Entry 7AE0 (electron microscopy, 2.40 A resolution); this record covers chains 3a and 3b of the 36 polymer chains in the assembly.

Chain 3a (and 3b):
Molecule: Phage tail protein
Organism: Algoriphagus machipongonensis
Notes: chain 3b of this document is another copy of the same molecule, construct and numbering; everything in this record applies to it too
UniProt: A3HTC1 (A3HTC1_9BACT); residue numbers follow UniProt; this construct covers 1-142
Chain sequence (142 residues; numbered 1 to 142; the number before each row is that of its first residue):
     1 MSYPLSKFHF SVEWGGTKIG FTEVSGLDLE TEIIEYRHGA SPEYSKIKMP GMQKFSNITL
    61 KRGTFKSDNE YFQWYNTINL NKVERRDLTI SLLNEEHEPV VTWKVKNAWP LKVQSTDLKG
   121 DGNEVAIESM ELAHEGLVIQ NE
Unresolved in the structure: 1

Chain 3a / chain 3b interface:
Residue-residue contacts (57):
  Met52(3a) - Arg37(3b)
  Met52(3a) - Tyr44(3b)
  Gln53(3a) - Tyr44(3b)  hydrogen bond (backbone-backbone)
  Gln53(3a) - Ser45(3b)
  Thr64(3a) - Pro4(3b)
  Thr64(3a) - Leu5(3b)  hydrogen bond (backbone-backbone)
  Phe65(3a) - Tyr3(3b)
  Phe65(3a) - Pro4(3b)
  Phe65(3a) - Asn141(3b)  hydrogen bond (backbone-side chain)
  Ser67(3a) - Asn141(3b)  hydrogen bond (backbone-side chain)
  Ser67(3a) - Glu142(3b)  hydrogen bond (side chain-backbone)
  Asp68(3a) - Asn141(3b)
  Asn69(3a) - Ile139(3b)  hydrogen bond (side chain-backbone)
  Asn69(3a) - Asn141(3b)
  Phe72(3a) - Ile139(3b)
  Tyr75(3a) - Glu30(3b)
  Tyr75(3a) - Thr31(3b)  hydrogen bond
  Ile78(3a) - Gln53(3b)
  Leu80(3a) - Pro50(3b)
  Asn81(3a) - Pro50(3b)
  Arg85(3a) - Lys48(3b)  hydrogen bond (side chain-backbone)
  Lys106(3a) - Glu43(3b)  salt bridge
  Trp109(3a) - Lys48(3b)
  Trp109(3a) - Met49(3b)
  Trp109(3a) - Pro50(3b)
  Leu111(3a) - Glu30(3b)
  Leu111(3a) - Thr31(3b)  hydrogen bond (backbone-backbone)
  Leu111(3a) - Ile33(3b)  hydrophobic
  Lys112(3a) - Leu29(3b)
  Val113(3a) - Leu29(3b)  hydrogen bond (backbone-backbone)
  Gln114(3a) - Asp28(3b)  hydrogen bond
  Ser115(3a) - Leu27(3b)  hydrogen bond (side chain-backbone)
  Ser115(3a) - Trp103(3b)  hydrogen bond
  Ser115(3a) - Ile139(3b)
  Asp117(3a) - Lys7(3b)  salt bridge
  Asp117(3a) - Val24(3b)
  Leu118(3a) - Lys7(3b)
  Leu118(3a) - Phe10(3b)  hydrophobic
  Leu118(3a) - Thr22(3b)
  Leu118(3a) - Glu23(3b)
  Leu118(3a) - Val24(3b)  hydrogen bond (backbone-backbone)
  Lys119(3a) - Lys7(3b)  hydrogen bond (backbone-backbone)
  Lys119(3a) - Phe8(3b)
  Lys119(3a) - Phe10(3b)
  Lys119(3a) - Thr22(3b)
  Gly120(3a) - Phe8(3b)
  Gly120(3a) - Thr22(3b)  hydrogen bond (backbone-backbone)
  Gly122(3a) - Lys7(3b)
  Gly122(3a) - Phe8(3b)
  Glu124(3a) - Ser6(3b)
  Glu124(3a) - Lys7(3b)  salt bridge
  Val125(3a) - Pro4(3b)  hydrophobic
  Val125(3a) - Leu5(3b)
  Ala126(3a) - Leu5(3b)  hydrogen bond (backbone-backbone)
  His134(3a) - Lys48(3b)
  Glu135(3a) - Ile47(3b)
  Glu135(3a) - Lys48(3b)  hydrogen bond (side chain-backbone)
Interface residues without a listed pair, chain 3a (36 interface residues in all): Phe55, Lys66, Val83, Thr116, Asn123, Ala133
Interface residues without a listed pair, chain 3b (34 interface residues in all): Ser2, Ser25, Lys46, Ile90, Gln140

Overview:
36 residues of chain 3a face 34 of chain 3b across their interface, with 18 hydrogen bonds and 3 salt bridges.
Among the polar pairs are Lys106(3a)-Glu43(3b), Asp117(3a)-Lys7(3b) and Glu124(3a)-Lys7(3b).
Both chains are Phage tail protein (Algoriphagus machipongonensis). Entry 7AE0 (Cryo-EM structure of an
extracellular contractile injection system in marine bacterium Algoriphagus machipongonensis, the sheath-tube
module ...) was determined by electron microscopy together with 7AEF, 7ADZ and 7AEB from the same study.
